Entry 1Y69 (X-ray diffraction, 3.33 A resolution); this record covers chains U and 8 of the 5 polymer chains in the assembly.

[Chain U]
Protein: 50S ribosomal protein L27
From: Deinococcus radiodurans (strain ATCC 13939 / DSM 20539 / JCM 16871 / LMG 4051 / NBRC 15346 / NCIMB 9279 / R1 / VKM B-1422)
UniProt: Q9RY65 (RL27_DEIRA); residue numbers follow UniProt; this construct covers 1-91
Chain sequence (91 residues; each row starts with the number of its first residue):
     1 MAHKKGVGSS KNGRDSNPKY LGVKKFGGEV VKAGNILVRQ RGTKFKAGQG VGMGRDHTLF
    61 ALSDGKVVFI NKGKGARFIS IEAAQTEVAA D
Not modelled in the structure: 1, 86-91

[Chain 8]
Protein: Ribosome-recycling factor
From: Escherichia coli
Notes: fragment: and 106-185; engineered mutation(s): RRF domain II deletion and GGG insertion
UniProt: P0A805 (RRF_ECOLI); the construct has insertions or renumbered stretches relative to UniProt, so the offset changes along the chain: 1-30 = UniProt 1-30; 34-113 = UniProt 106-185
Chain sequence (113 residues; each row starts with the number of its first residue):
     1 MISDIRKDAE VRMDKCVEAF KTQISKIRTG GGGTEERRKD LTKIVRGEAE QARVAVRNVR
    61 RDANDKVKAL LKDKEISEDD DRRSQDDVQK LTDAAIKKIE AALADKEAEL MQF
Sequence notes: linker (31-33)
What the authors report for this chain:
  - binding site for 23S ribosomal RNA: R12, E50, R53, R57, R60, R61, D65, K66, I76, S77, E78, D79, R82, Q89
  - mutagenesis - R60G, R60H: decreased binding to 70S ribosomes and 50S subunits (citing earlier work)
  - mutagenesis - R60G: unchanged stability (citing earlier work)

[How chain U and chain 8 interact]
Pairs across the interface - 9 pairs, chain U then chain 8:
  A2(U) - D73(8)
  H3(U) - D73(8)
  H3(U) - K74(8)
  H3(U) - E75(8)
  K4(U) - L70(8)
  K4(U) - D73(8)  salt bridge
  K4(U) - E75(8)  salt bridge
  K5(U) - M1(8)
  K5(U) - E75(8)
From the paper, about this interface:
  - specific contacts: H3(U)-K74(8) (hydrophobic contact), K4(U)-D73(8) (hydrogen bond), E75(8)-K4(U) (hydrogen bond)
  - interface residues, chain U: K5(U)
  - interface residues, chain 8: D73(8)

[Summary]
Chain U and chain 8 form an interface of 4 and 5 residues respectively; the contacts include 2 salt bridges.
Among the polar pairs are K4(U)-D73(8) and K4(U)-E75(8). The paper describes a hydrophobic contact between
H3(U) and K74(8); hydrogen bonds between K4(U) and D73(8) and E75(8) and K4(U). The paper reports a binding
site for 23S ribosomal RNA at R12(8), E50(8) and R53(8) among others; R60G and R60H of chain 8 reduce binding
to 70S ribosomes and 50S subunits.
Chain U is 50S ribosomal protein L27 (Deinococcus radiodurans (strain ATCC 13939 / DSM 20539 / JCM 16871 / LMG
4051 / NBRC 15346 / NCIMB 9279 / R1 / VKM B-1422)) and chain 8 is Ribosome-recycling factor (Escherichia
coli); the structure, RRF domain I in complex with the 50S ribosomal subunit from Deinococcus radiodurans, was
determined by X-ray diffraction.
